7K4K - chains A and B of the 3 polymer chains in the assembly; structure by X-ray diffraction, 2.27 A resolution.

== Chain A (and B) ==
Protein: Arginase-1
Organism: Homo sapiens
Notes: EC 3.5.3.1; chain B of this document is another copy of the same molecule, construct and numbering; everything in this record applies to it too
Reference sequence: P05089 (ARGI1_HUMAN); residue numbers follow UniProt; this construct covers 1-322
Sequence (322 residues; each row starts with the number of its first residue):
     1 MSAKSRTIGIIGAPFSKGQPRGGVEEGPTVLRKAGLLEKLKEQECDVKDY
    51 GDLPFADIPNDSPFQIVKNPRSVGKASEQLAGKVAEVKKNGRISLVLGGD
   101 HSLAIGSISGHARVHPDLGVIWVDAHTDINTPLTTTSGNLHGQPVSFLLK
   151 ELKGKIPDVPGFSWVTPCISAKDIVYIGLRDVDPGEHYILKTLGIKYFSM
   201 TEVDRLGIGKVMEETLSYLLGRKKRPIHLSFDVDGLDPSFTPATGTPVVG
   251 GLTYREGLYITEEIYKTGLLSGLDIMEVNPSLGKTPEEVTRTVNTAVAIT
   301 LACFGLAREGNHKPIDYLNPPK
Not modelled in the structure: 1-2, 320-322
Ion coordination: Mn2+ site 1: His-101, Asp-124, Asp-128, Asp-232 (together with VUS); Mn2+ site 2: Asp-124, His-126, Asp-232, Asp-234 (together with VUS)
Ligand contacts: VUS (3-[(3AS,4S,6AR)-4-carboxy-2,3,4,5,6,6A-hexahydro-1H-pyrrolo[2,3-c]pyrrol-3A-yl]propyl-$l3-oxidanyl-bis(oxidanyl)boranuide): His-101, Asp-124, His-126, Asp-128, Asn-130, Thr-135, Ser-137, Asn-139, His-141, Gly-142, Asp-181, Asp-183, Glu-186, Asp-232, Asp-234, Thr-246, Glu-277
Swiss-Prot annotation at these positions:
  - binding site (Mn(2+)): His-101, Asp-124, His-126, Asp-128, Asp-232, Asp-234
  - binding site (substrate): His-126 to Asn-130, Ser-137 to Asn-139, Asp-183, Thr-246, Glu-277
  - modified residue: Lys-17 (N6-succinyllysine), Ser-62 (Phosphoserine), Ser-72 (Phosphoserine), Lys-75 (N6-succinyllysine), Ser-163 (Phosphoserine), Ser-217 (Phosphoserine)
  - natural variant: Ile-11 (I11T: In ARGIN), Gly-27 (G27D: In ARGIN), Gly-74 (G74V: In ARGIN), Ala-125 (A125V: In ARGIN), Thr-134 (T134I: In ARGIN), Gly-138 (G138V: In ARGIN), Arg-180 (R180T: In ARGIN), Gly-235 (G235R: In ARGIN), Arg-308 (R308Q: In ARGIN)
What the authors report for this chain:
  - binding site for VUS: Asp-181

== Interface between chain A and chain B ==
Contacting residue pairs - 44 pairs, chain A then chain B:
  Thr-134(A) / Tyr-317(B)
  Thr-134(A) / Leu-318(B)
  Leu-152(A) / Leu-318(B)  hydrophobic
  Lys-155(A) / Leu-318(B)
  Leu-179(A) / Arg-308(B)
  Arg-180(A) / Arg-308(B)
  Asp-181(A) / Arg-308(B)
  Val-182(A) / Glu-309(B)
  Val-182(A) / Gly-310(B)
  Pro-184(A) / Asn-311(B)
  Pro-184(A) / His-312(B)
  Pro-184(A) / Tyr-317(B)
  Gly-185(A) / Tyr-317(B)
  His-187(A) / Glu-309(B)  salt bridge
  His-187(A) / Gly-310(B)  hydrogen bond (side chain-backbone)
  His-187(A) / Asn-311(B)
  His-187(A) / His-312(B)  hydrogen bond
  Tyr-188(A) / His-312(B)
  Tyr-188(A) / Ile-315(B)
  Tyr-188(A) / Asp-316(B)  hydrogen bond
  Tyr-188(A) / Tyr-317(B)  hydrophobic
  Ile-189(A) / Leu-318(B)  hydrophobic
  Lys-191(A) / Glu-309(B)  salt bridge
  Tyr-197(A) / Glu-309(B)  hydrogen bond
  Ser-199(A) / Glu-309(B)
  Met-200(A) / Arg-255(B)
  Met-200(A) / Arg-308(B)
  Thr-201(A) / Tyr-259(B)
  Thr-201(A) / Glu-262(B)  hydrogen bond
  Thr-201(A) / Arg-308(B)  hydrogen bond
  Val-203(A) / Arg-255(B)
  Asp-204(A) / Ile-208(B)
  Asp-204(A) / Arg-255(B)  salt bridge
  Asp-204(A) / Tyr-259(B)
  Asp-204(A) / Arg-308(B)  salt bridge
  Arg-205(A) / Gly-209(B)
  Arg-205(A) / Tyr-259(B)  hydrogen bond
  Arg-205(A) / Glu-263(B)  salt bridge
  Arg-205(A) / Lys-266(B)
  Val-249(A) / Tyr-254(B)  hydrophobic
  Gly-250(A) / Arg-255(B)
  Gly-251(A) / Arg-255(B)  hydrogen bond (backbone-side chain)
  Thr-253(A) / Arg-255(B)
  Glu-256(A) / Arg-255(B)  salt bridge
Also at the interface, not in a pair above, chain A (29 interface residues in all): Thr-131, Leu-190, Glu-202, Leu-252
Also at the interface, not in a pair above, chain B (18 interface residues in all): Glu-256

== Overview ==
The interface between chain A and chain B involves 29 residues on one side and 18 on the other; the contacts
include 8 hydrogen bonds and 6 salt bridges. Polar pairs include His-187(A)/Glu-309(B), Lys-191(A)/Glu-309(B)
and Asp-204(A)/Arg-255(B). Ligands of chain A: compound VUS. From the paper: a binding site for VUS at
Asp-181(A).
Chain A and chain B are both Arginase-1 (Homo sapiens); the structure, Human Arginase 1 in complex with
compound 52, was determined by X-ray diffraction (same publication as 7K4J).
